1BSS - chains A and B of the 4 polymer chains in the assembly; structure by X-ray diffraction, 2.15 A resolution.

Chain A (and B):
Protein: Ecorv endonuclease
Source organism: Escherichia coli
Notes: EC 3.1.21.4; chain B of this document is another copy of the same molecule, construct and numbering; everything in this record applies to it too
UniProt: P04390 (T2E5_ECOLI); residues 2-245 here correspond to UniProt positions 1-244 (UniProt number = residue number - 1)
Chain sequence (244 residues; each row starts with the number of its first residue):
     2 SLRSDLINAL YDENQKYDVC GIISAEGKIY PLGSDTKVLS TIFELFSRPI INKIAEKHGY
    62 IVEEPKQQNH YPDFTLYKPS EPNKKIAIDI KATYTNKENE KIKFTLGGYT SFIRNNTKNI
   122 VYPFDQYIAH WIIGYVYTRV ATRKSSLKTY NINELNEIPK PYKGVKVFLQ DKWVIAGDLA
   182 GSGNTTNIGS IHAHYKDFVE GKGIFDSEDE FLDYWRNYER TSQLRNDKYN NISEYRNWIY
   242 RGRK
Unresolved in the structure: 2, 67, 97-101, 142-148 (chain B: 13-18, 98-101, 141-146)
Sequence notes: engineered mutation A93 (Thr92 in P04390)
Bound ions: Ca2+ site 1: E45, D74; Ca2+ site 2: D74, D90, I91
Reported in the primary citation:
  - Ca2+ coordination: E45, D74, D90, I91
  - catalytic residues: E45, D74, D90, K92
  - binding site for the 11-nt DNA strand: K92
  - Ca2+ coordination through a water molecule: E65
  - mutagenesis - T93A (102-fold): decreased catalytic activity on Mg2+ or Mn2+
  - conformationally variable residues (order/disorder transition): E45, D90, K92
  - mutagenesis - D74A (104-fold), D74E (100-fold), D74N (104-fold), D90A, D90N, K92A (104-fold), K92Q (104-fold): decreased catalytic activity (citing earlier work)
  - mutagenesis - D90E: unchanged catalytic activity (citing earlier work)

How chain A and chain B interact:
Residue-residue contacts (49):
  D19(A) - S25(B)
  D19(A) - A26(B)  hydrogen bond (backbone-backbone)
  V20(A) - I23(B)  hydrophobic
  V20(A) - I24(B)
  C21(A) - I24(B)  hydrogen bond (backbone-backbone)
  C21(A) - S25(B)
  C21(A) - A26(B)  hydrogen bond (side chain-backbone)
  G22(A) - I23(B)
  G22(A) - I24(B)  hydrogen bond (backbone-backbone)
  I23(A) - V20(B)  hydrophobic
  I23(A) - G22(B)
  I23(A) - I43(B)  hydrophobic
  I23(A) - L46(B)  hydrophobic
  I24(A) - V20(B)
  I24(A) - C21(B)  hydrogen bond (backbone-backbone)
  I24(A) - G22(B)  hydrogen bond (backbone-backbone)
  I24(A) - L156(B)  hydrophobic
  S25(A) - D19(B)
  S25(A) - C21(B)
  S25(A) - L156(B)
  A26(A) - D19(B)  hydrogen bond (backbone-backbone)
  A26(A) - C21(B)  hydrogen bond (backbone-side chain)
  A26(A) - L156(B)
  A26(A) - K161(B)
  G28(A) - L156(B)
  Y31(A) - L46(B)
  Y31(A) - F47(B)
  P32(A) - L46(B)
  G34(A) - L46(B)
  T42(A) - V39(B)
  I43(A) - I23(B)  hydrophobic
  L46(A) - I23(B)  hydrophobic
  L46(A) - Y31(B)
  L46(A) - P32(B)
  L46(A) - L33(B)  hydrophobic
  L46(A) - G34(B)
  F47(A) - I23(B)  hydrophobic
  F47(A) - S25(B)
  F47(A) - Y31(B)
  P50(A) - Y31(B)  hydrophobic
  P50(A) - L148(B)
  N53(A) - L148(B)
  Q69(A) - T37(B)  hydrogen bond (side chain-backbone)
  Q69(A) - Y95(B)
  Q69(A) - R140(B)
  I153(A) - I153(B)  hydrophobic
  L156(A) - S25(B)
  L156(A) - A26(B)
  N185(A) - N185(B)
Interface residues without a listed pair, chain A (28 interface residues in all): E27, I30, L33, E65, K149, T186
Interface residues without a listed pair, chain B (30 interface residues in all): E27, I30, D36, P50, T150, T186

Overview:
28 residues of chain A face 30 of chain B across their interface; the contacts include 9 hydrogen bonds. Polar
contacts include C21(A)-A26(B), Q69(A)-T37(B) and D19(A)-A26(B). From the paper: catalytic residues E45(A),
D74(A) and D90(A) among others; D74A, D74E and D74N of chain A, among others, reduce catalytic activity; 9
substitutions were tested in all.
Chain A and chain B are both Ecorv endonuclease (Escherichia coli); the structure, Ecorv-T93A/DNA/CA2+, was
determined by X-ray diffraction.
